2A4Q - chains A and B of the 4 polymer chains in the assembly; structure by X-ray diffraction, 2.45 A resolution.

# Chain A
Molecule: NS3 protease/helicase'
From: Hepatitis C virus
Notes: fragment: protease domain, residues 1-181
Reference sequence: Q91RS4 (Q91RS4_9HEPC); residues 1-181 here = UniProt positions 1-181
Chain sequence (200 residues; numbered -10 to 189; the number before each row is that of its first residue; numbers below 1 keep their minus sign (Met-10 is residue -10)):
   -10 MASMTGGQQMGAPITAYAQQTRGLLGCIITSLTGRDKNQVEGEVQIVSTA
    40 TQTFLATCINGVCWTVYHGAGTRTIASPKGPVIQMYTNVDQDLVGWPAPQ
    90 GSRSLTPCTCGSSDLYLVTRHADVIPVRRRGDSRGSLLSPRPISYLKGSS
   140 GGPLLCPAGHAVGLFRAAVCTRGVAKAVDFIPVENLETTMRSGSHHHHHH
Disordered / not traced: -10 to 0, 182-189
Differences from the reference sequence: cloning artifact (-10 to 0, 182-183); expression tag (184-189)
Glycans and other covalent adducts: beta-mercaptoethanol (BME) linked to Cys16; compound FNH linked to Ser139
Metal / ion sites: Zn2+: Cys97, Cys99, Cys145
Small-molecule neighbours: FNH ((2R)-({N-[(3S)-3-({[(3S,6S)-6-cyclohexyl-5,8-dioxo-4,7-diazabicyclo[14.3.1]icosa-1(20),16,18-trien-3-yl]carbonyl}amino)-2-oxohexanoyl]glycyl}amino)(phenyl)acetic acid): Thr40, Gln41, Thr42, Phe43, Val55, His57, Ile132, Leu135, Lys136, Gly137, Ser138, Phe154, Arg155, Ala156, Ala157, Cys159, Asp168

# Chain B
Molecule: NS4a peptide
Reference sequence: O39914 (O39914_9HEPC); residues 21-39 here correspond to UniProt positions 575-593 (UniProt number = residue number + 554)
Chain sequence (23 residues; row label = number of the first residue in the row):
    19 KKGSVVIVGRIVLSGKPAIIPKK
Disordered / not traced: 19
Differences from the reference sequence: cloning artifact (19-20, 40-41); engineered mutation Ser22 (Cys576 in O39914)

# Interface between chain A and chain B
Pairs across the interface (65):
  Thr4(A) - Val30(B)
  Thr4(A) - Leu31(B)
  Thr4(A) - Gly33(B)  hydrogen bond (side chain-backbone)
  Ala5(A) - Val30(B)
  Ala5(A) - Leu31(B)  hydrophobic
  Tyr6(A) - Arg28(B)
  Tyr6(A) - Ile29(B)
  Tyr6(A) - Val30(B)  hydrogen bond (backbone-backbone)
  Ala7(A) - Arg28(B)
  Gln8(A) - Gly27(B)
  Gln8(A) - Arg28(B)  hydrogen bond (backbone-backbone)
  Gln9(A) - Val26(B)
  Thr10(A) - Ile25(B)
  Thr10(A) - Val26(B)  hydrogen bond (backbone-backbone)
  Thr10(A) - Gly27(B)  hydrogen bond (side chain-backbone)
  Thr10(A) - Arg28(B)
  Arg11(A) - Val24(B)
  Arg11(A) - Ile25(B)
  Arg11(A) - Val26(B)  hydrogen bond (backbone-backbone)
  Cys16(A) - Val24(B)
  Cys16(A) - Val26(B)  hydrophobic
  Thr19(A) - Val24(B)
  Ser20(A) - Gly21(B)
  Ser20(A) - Ser22(B)  hydrogen bond (side chain-backbone)
  Ser20(A) - Val24(B)
  Gly23(A) - Ser22(B)
  Gln28(A) - Arg28(B)  hydrogen bond (backbone-side chain)
  Glu30(A) - Arg28(B)
  Gly31(A) - Ile29(B)
  Gly31(A) - Val30(B)
  Glu32(A) - Ile29(B)
  Glu32(A) - Val30(B)
  Glu32(A) - Leu31(B)  hydrogen bond (side chain-backbone)
  Glu32(A) - Ser32(B)  hydrogen bond
  Val33(A) - Arg28(B)
  Val33(A) - Ile29(B)  hydrogen bond (backbone-backbone)
  Gln34(A) - Ile25(B)
  Gln34(A) - Gly27(B)
  Gln34(A) - Arg28(B)
  Ile35(A) - Ile25(B)
  Ile35(A) - Val26(B)  hydrogen bond (backbone-backbone)
  Ile35(A) - Gly27(B)  hydrogen bond (backbone-backbone)
  Ile35(A) - Arg28(B)
  Val36(A) - Val23(B)  hydrophobic
  Val36(A) - Val24(B)
  Ser37(A) - Val23(B)
  Ser37(A) - Val24(B)  hydrogen bond (backbone-backbone)
  Ser37(A) - Val26(B)
  Thr38(A) - Val23(B)
  Arg62(A) - Lys20(B)
  Arg62(A) - Gly21(B)
  Arg62(A) - Val23(B)
  Thr63(A) - Ser22(B)  hydrogen bond
  Thr63(A) - Val23(B)  hydrogen bond (backbone-backbone)
  Ile64(A) - Val23(B)
  Ala65(A) - Ser22(B)
  Ala65(A) - Val23(B)  hydrogen bond (backbone-backbone)
  Pro70(A) - Ser22(B)
  Trp85(A) - Val23(B)  hydrophobic
  Arg92(A) - Ser32(B)
  Leu94(A) - Leu31(B)  hydrophobic
  Val107(A) - Ile29(B)  hydrophobic
  Val107(A) - Leu31(B)  hydrophobic
  Thr108(A) - Ile29(B)
  Arg109(A) - Ile29(B)
Other interface residues (no listed pair), chain A (42 interface residues in all): Ala1, Ile3, Asp25, Val29, Leu44, Ala59, Pro88, Ala111, Leu144
Other interface residues (no listed pair), chain B (15 interface residues in all): Lys34

# Summary
42 residues of chain A face 15 of chain B across their interface, with 17 hydrogen bonds. Polar pairs include
Thr4(A)-Gly33(B), Thr10(A)-Gly27(B) and Ser20(A)-Ser22(B). Compound FNH is covalently linked to Ser139(A).
Cys97(A), Cys99(A) and Cys145(A) coordinate Zn2+.
Here chain A is NS3 protease/helicase' (Hepatitis C virus) and chain B is NS4a peptide. Entry 2A4Q (HCV NS3
protease with NS4a peptide and a covalently bound macrocyclic ketoamide compound) was determined by X-ray
diffraction.
